PDB entry 9MTY | electron microscopy, 3.05 A resolution | chains B and C of the 7 polymer chains in the assembly

[Chain B]
Name: Transposase IS116/IS110/IS902 C-terminal domain-containing protein
From: Thermoproteota archaeon
Reference sequence: A0A370LRB3 (A0A370LRB3_9CREN); residues 1-331 here = UniProt positions 1-331
Chain sequence (331 residues; numbered 1 to 331; the number before each row is that of its first residue):
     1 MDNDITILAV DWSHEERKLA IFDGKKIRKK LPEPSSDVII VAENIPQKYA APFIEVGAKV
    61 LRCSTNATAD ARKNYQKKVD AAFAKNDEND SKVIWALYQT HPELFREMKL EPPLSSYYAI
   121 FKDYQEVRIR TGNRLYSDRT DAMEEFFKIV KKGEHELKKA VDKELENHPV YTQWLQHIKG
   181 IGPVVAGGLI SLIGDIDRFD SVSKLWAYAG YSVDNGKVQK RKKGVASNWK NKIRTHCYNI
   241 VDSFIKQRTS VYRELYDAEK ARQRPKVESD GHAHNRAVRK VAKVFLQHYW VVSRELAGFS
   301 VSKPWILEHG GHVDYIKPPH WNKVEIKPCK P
Disordered / not traced: 1-5, 75-85, 304-315, 323-331
Bound ions: Mg2+ site 1 near Asp-11 (its only coordinating residue here); Mg2+ site 2: Asp-123 (shared with U29(C) of chain C)
Reported in the primary citation:
  - catalytic residues: Asp-11
  - mutagenesis - D11A: abolished catalytic activity on synthetic target DNA

[Chain C]
Molecule: tigRNA
From: Thermoproteota archaeon
Sequence (36 nucleotides; each row starts with the number of its first residue):
     1 AGCCAUGCAA GCCCUGAAAC CCAUUGCCUU AGUGCG
Bound ions: Mg2+ site 1: G11 (shared with 1 residue of chain A); Mg2+ site 2: U29 (shared with Asp-123(B) of chain B)

[How chain B and chain C interact]
Contacting residue pairs (64; chain B residue first):
  Asn-44(B) with U30(C), hydrogen bond to the sugar; A31(C), sugar contact
  Arg-62(B) with A31(C), sugar contact
  Ser-64(B) with A31(C), sugar contact; G32(C), sugar contact
  Thr-65(B) with A31(C), base contact
  Arg-106(B) with G32(C), sugar contact; U33(C), salt bridge to the phosphate
  Asp-123(B) with U29(C), phosphate contact
  Arg-130(B) with A9(C), hydrogen bond to the phosphate; A10(C), salt bridge to the phosphate
  Asn-133(B) with A9(C), hydrogen bond to the base; A10(C), hydrogen bond to the sugar
  Arg-134(B) with A10(C), hydrogen bond to the phosphate; G11(C), salt bridge to the phosphate
  Ser-137(B) with G11(C), hydrogen bond to the sugar
  Arg-198(B) with G32(C), salt bridge to the phosphate; U33(C), hydrogen bond to the base
  Phe-199(B) with U33(C), base contact
  Ser-203(B) with G34(C), base contact; C35(C), hydrogen bond to the base
  Lys-204(B) with U33(C), base contact; G34(C), sugar contact
  Trp-206(B) with G34(C), base contact
  Ala-207(B) with G34(C), phosphate contact
  Tyr-208(B) with G32(C), hydrogen bond to the phosphate; U33(C), sugar contact
  Tyr-211(B) with C4(C), base contact
  Ser-212(B) with G34(C), hydrogen bond to the sugar
  Val-213(B) with C4(C), base contact; G34(C), hydrogen bond to the base
  Gly-216(B) with C3(C), sugar contact; C4(C), sugar contact
  Val-218(B) with C4(C), phosphate contact
  Lys-220(B) with A5(C), sugar contact
  Arg-221(B) with G7(C), salt bridge to the phosphate; C8(C), salt bridge to the phosphate
  Ser-227(B) with G32(C), hydrogen bond to the base
  Asn-228(B) with G32(C), hydrogen bond to the sugar; U33(C), sugar contact
  Trp-229(B) with G32(C), hydrogen bond to the sugar
  Lys-230(B) with G32(C), sugar contact
  Asn-231(B) with U6(C), phosphate contact; G7(C), phosphate contact
  Arg-234(B) with U6(C), salt bridge to the phosphate; G7(C), salt bridge to the phosphate
  Thr-235(B) with U6(C), hydrogen bond to the sugar; G7(C), hydrogen bond to the sugar
  Tyr-238(B) with U6(C), stacking on the base
  Arg-262(B) with C3(C), salt bridge to the phosphate
  Lys-266(B) with C3(C), salt bridge to the phosphate
  His-272(B) with A5(C), stacking on the base
  Asn-275(B) with A5(C), hydrogen bond to the base
  Arg-276(B) with C4(C), salt bridge to the phosphate; A5(C), salt bridge to the phosphate
  Arg-279(B) with C4(C), hydrogen bond to the base; A5(C), sugar contact; U6(C), salt bridge to the phosphate
  Lys-280(B) with G2(C), salt bridge to the phosphate; C4(C), base contact
  Lys-283(B) with C3(C), base contact; C4(C), hydrogen bond to the base; G34(C), hydrogen bond to the base
  Ile-316(B) with A1(C), phosphate contact
Interface residues without a listed pair, chain B (47 interface residues in all): Asn-66, Glu-126, Ala-226, Gln-263, Gly-271, Lys-303
Interface residues without a listed pair, chain C (19 interface residues in all): C28

[Overview]
47 residues of chain B face 19 of chain C across their interface, with 20 hydrogen bonds, 14 salt bridges and
2 aromatic stacking contacts. Polar pairs include Asn-133(B)/A9(C), Arg-198(B)/U33(C) and Ser-203(B)/C35(C).
Asp-123(B) and U29(C) coordinate Mg2+ site 2. From the paper: the catalytic residue Asp-11(B); D11A of chain B
abolishes catalytic activity on synthetic target DNA.
Chain B is Transposase IS116/IS110/IS902 C-terminal domain-containing protein and chain C is tigRNA, both from
Thermoproteota archaeon; the structure, Structure of TIGR-TasR in complex with tigRNA and target DNA after DNA
cleavage, was determined by electron microscopy.
